Entry 7DKH (X-ray diffraction, 2.90 A resolution); this record covers chains A and C of the 4 polymer chains in the assembly.

Chain A:
Name: RNA polymerase-associated protein CTR9
Source organism: Saccharomyces cerevisiae (strain ATCC 204508 / S288c)
UniProt: P89105 (CTR9_YEAST); numbering as in UniProt (aligned over 1-972)
Amino-acid sequence (972 residues; row label = number of the first residue in the row):
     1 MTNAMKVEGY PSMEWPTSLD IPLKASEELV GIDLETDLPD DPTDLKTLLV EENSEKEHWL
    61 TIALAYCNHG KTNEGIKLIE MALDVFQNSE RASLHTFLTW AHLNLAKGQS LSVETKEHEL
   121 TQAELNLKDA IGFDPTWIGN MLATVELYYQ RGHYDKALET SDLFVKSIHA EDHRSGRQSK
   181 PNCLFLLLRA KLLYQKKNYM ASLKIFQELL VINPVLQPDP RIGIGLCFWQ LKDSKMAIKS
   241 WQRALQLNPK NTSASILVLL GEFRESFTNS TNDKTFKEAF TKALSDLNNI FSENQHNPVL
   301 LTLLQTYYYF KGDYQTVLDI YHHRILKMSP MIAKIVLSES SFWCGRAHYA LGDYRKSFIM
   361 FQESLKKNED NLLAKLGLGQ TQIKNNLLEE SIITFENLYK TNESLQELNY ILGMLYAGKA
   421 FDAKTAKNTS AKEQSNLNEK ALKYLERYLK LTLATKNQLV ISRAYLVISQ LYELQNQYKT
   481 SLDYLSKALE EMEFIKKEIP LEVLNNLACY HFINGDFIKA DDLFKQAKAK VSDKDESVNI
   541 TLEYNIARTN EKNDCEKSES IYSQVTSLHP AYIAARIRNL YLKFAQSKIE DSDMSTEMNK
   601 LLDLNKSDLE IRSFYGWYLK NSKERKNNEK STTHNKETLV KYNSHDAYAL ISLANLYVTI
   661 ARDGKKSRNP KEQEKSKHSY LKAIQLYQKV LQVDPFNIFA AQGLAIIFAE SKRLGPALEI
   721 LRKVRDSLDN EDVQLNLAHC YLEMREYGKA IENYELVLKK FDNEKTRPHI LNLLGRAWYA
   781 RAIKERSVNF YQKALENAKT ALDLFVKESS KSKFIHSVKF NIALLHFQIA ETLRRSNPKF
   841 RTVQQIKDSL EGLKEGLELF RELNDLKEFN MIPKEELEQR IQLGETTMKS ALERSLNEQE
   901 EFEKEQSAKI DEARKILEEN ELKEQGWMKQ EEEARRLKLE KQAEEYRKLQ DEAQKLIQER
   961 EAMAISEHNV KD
Disordered / not traced: 1-9, 923-972
Modified positions: Mse1, Mse5, Mse928, Mse963 (selenomethionine); Mse13, Mse81, Mse141, Mse200, Mse236, Mse328, Mse331, Mse360, Mse414, Mse492, Mse594, Mse598, Mse744, Mse871, Mse888 (selenomethionine; parent Met)

Chain C:
Name: Cell division control protein 73
Source organism: Saccharomyces cerevisiae (strain ATCC 204508 / S288c)
UniProt: Q06697 (CDC73_YEAST); residues 1-57 here correspond to UniProt positions 155-211 (UniProt number = residue number + 154)
Amino-acid sequence (57 residues; numbered 1 to 57; the number before each row is that of its first residue):
     1 NDSEVSDPVV VETMKHERIL VDHNSALRGA KPINFGYLIK DAELKLVQSI KGSLRGS
Disordered / not traced: 1, 54-57
Modified positions: Mse14 (selenomethionine; parent Met)

How chain A and chain C interact:
Residue-residue contacts - 89 pairs, chain A then chain C:
  Gln470(A) - Arg18(C)  hydrogen bond
  Glu473(A) - Arg18(C)  salt bridge
  Glu473(A) - Leu20(C)
  Leu474(A) - Arg28(C)
  Gln475(A) - Pro32(C)
  Asn476(A) - Arg28(C)
  Asn476(A) - Gly29(C)  hydrogen bond (side chain-backbone)
  Asn476(A) - Ala30(C)
  Asn476(A) - Lys31(C)
  Asn476(A) - Pro32(C)
  Tyr478(A) - Leu20(C)  hydrophobic
  Tyr478(A) - Val21(C)
  Cys509(A) - Leu20(C)
  Ile513(A) - Leu20(C)  hydrophobic
  Ile513(A) - Val21(C)  hydrophobic
  Ser537(A) - Glu12(C)  hydrogen bond
  Ser537(A) - Thr13(C)  hydrogen bond (backbone-side chain)
  Ile540(A) - Val9(C)  hydrophobic
  Thr541(A) - Thr13(C)
  Thr541(A) - Glu17(C)  hydrogen bond
  His569(A) - Asp7(C)  salt bridge
  His569(A) - Val9(C)
  His569(A) - Val10(C)
  Ala571(A) - Val5(C)
  Ala571(A) - Val10(C)  hydrophobic
  Tyr572(A) - Glu17(C)  hydrogen bond
  Arg576(A) - Glu4(C)  salt bridge
  Asp603(A) - Asp2(C)
  Leu604(A) - Ser3(C)  hydrogen bond (backbone-side chain)
  Leu604(A) - Glu4(C)
  Asn605(A) - Glu4(C)  hydrogen bond
  Leu609(A) - His23(C)
  Glu610(A) - Asp22(C)
  Glu610(A) - His23(C)  salt bridge
  Ser613(A) - His23(C)
  Asp646(A) - His23(C)  salt bridge
  Asp646(A) - Asn24(C)  hydrogen bond
  Ala647(A) - Asn24(C)  hydrogen bond (backbone-side chain)
  Tyr648(A) - His23(C)
  Tyr648(A) - Asn24(C)  hydrogen bond (backbone-side chain)
  Ile651(A) - Leu27(C)  hydrophobic
  Glu674(A) - Ser53(C)
  Lys677(A) - Ile50(C)
  Lys677(A) - Ser53(C)  hydrogen bond
  Leu681(A) - Val47(C)  hydrophobic
  Leu681(A) - Ile50(C)  hydrophobic
  Ile684(A) - Leu46(C)  hydrophobic
  Ile684(A) - Val47(C)  hydrophobic
  Gln688(A) - Ile39(C)  hydrogen bond (side chain-backbone)
  Gln688(A) - Ala42(C)
  Gln688(A) - Glu43(C)
  Leu691(A) - Phe35(C)
  Leu691(A) - Leu38(C)  hydrophobic
  Leu691(A) - Ile39(C)  hydrophobic
  Gln692(A) - Ile39(C)
  Asp694(A) - Arg28(C)  salt bridge
  Pro695(A) - Ile33(C)
  Pro695(A) - Asn34(C)
  Pro695(A) - Phe35(C)  hydrogen bond (backbone-backbone)
  Pro695(A) - Gly36(C)
  Phe696(A) - Leu27(C)
  Phe696(A) - Arg28(C)
  Phe696(A) - Pro32(C)  hydrophobic
  Phe696(A) - Ile33(C)
  Phe696(A) - Asn34(C)
  Asn697(A) - Leu27(C)
  Ile698(A) - Leu27(C)  hydrogen bond (backbone-backbone)
  Ile698(A) - Arg28(C)
  Ile698(A) - Gly29(C)
  Ile698(A) - Phe35(C)  hydrophobic
  Phe699(A) - Leu27(C)  hydrophobic
  Ala701(A) - Phe35(C)  hydrophobic
  Ala701(A) - Leu38(C)  hydrophobic
  Leu704(A) - Ala42(C)  hydrophobic
  Ile707(A) - Leu46(C)  hydrophobic
  Phe708(A) - Lys45(C)
  Phe708(A) - Leu46(C)  hydrophobic
  Ser711(A) - Leu46(C)
  Arg713(A) - Lys45(C)  hydrogen bond (side chain-backbone)
  Arg713(A) - Ser49(C)
  Pro716(A) - Lys45(C)
  Ile720(A) - Leu38(C)  hydrophobic
  Lys723(A) - Phe35(C)
  Val724(A) - Phe35(C)  hydrophobic
  Ser727(A) - Arg28(C)  hydrogen bond (side chain-backbone)
  Ser727(A) - Gly29(C)
  Ser727(A) - Ala30(C)  hydrogen bond (backbone-backbone)
  Ser727(A) - Lys31(C)  hydrogen bond (side chain-backbone)
  Ser727(A) - Ile33(C)
Interface residues without a listed pair, chain A (56 interface residues in all): Gln477, Tyr510, Glu536, Leu568, Pro570, Ile573, Asp726
Interface residues without a listed pair, chain C (40 interface residues in all): Ala26, Tyr37, Asp41, Lys51

Overview:
56 residues of chain A face 40 of chain C across their interface; the contacts include 19 hydrogen bonds and 6
salt bridges. Polar pairs include Glu473(A)-Arg18(C), His569(A)-Asp7(C) and Arg576(A)-Glu4(C).
Chain A is RNA polymerase-associated protein CTR9 and chain C is Cell division control protein 73, both from
Saccharomyces cerevisiae (strain ATCC 204508 / S288c); the structure, Crystal structure of the
Ctr9/Paf1/Cdc73/Rtf1 quaternary complex, was determined by X-ray diffraction.
